6N7X - chains C and R of the 16 polymer chains in the assembly; structure by electron microscopy, 3.60 A resolution.

# Chain C
Molecule: U1 small nuclear ribonucleoprotein A
Source organism: Saccharomyces cerevisiae (strain ATCC 204508 / S288c)
Reference sequence: P32605 (RU1A_YEAST); residue numbers follow UniProt; this construct covers 1-298
Chain sequence (298 residues; row label = number of the first residue in the row):
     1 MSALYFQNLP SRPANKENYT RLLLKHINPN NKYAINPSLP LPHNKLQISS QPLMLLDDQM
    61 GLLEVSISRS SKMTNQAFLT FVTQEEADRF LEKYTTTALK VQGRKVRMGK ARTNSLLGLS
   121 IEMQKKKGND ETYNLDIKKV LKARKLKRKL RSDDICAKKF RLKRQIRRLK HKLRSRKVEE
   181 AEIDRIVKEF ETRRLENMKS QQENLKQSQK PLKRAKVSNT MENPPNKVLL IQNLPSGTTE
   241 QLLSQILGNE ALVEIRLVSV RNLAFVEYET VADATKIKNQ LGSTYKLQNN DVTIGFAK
Unresolved in the structure: 1-2, 46-54, 126-131, 149-298
Swiss-Prot annotation at these positions:
  - mutagenesis: Leu4 (L4I: Sensitive in DMS protection of U1 snRNA; when associated with 6-I-N-7), Phe6 to Gln7 (Sensitive in DMS protection of U1 snRNA; when associated with I-4), Leu63 (L63I: Sensitive in DMS protection of U1 snRNA; when associated with 65-D--L-67), Val65 to Ile67 (Sensitive in DMS protection of U1 snRNA; when associated with I-63), Arg69 to Lys72 (Sensitive in DMS protection of U1 snRNA), Thr74 to Asn75 (Sensitive in DMS protection of U1 snRNA; when associated with 79-V-I-80), Leu79 to Thr80 (Sensitive in DMS protection of U1 snRNA; when associated with 74-R-G-75), Val228 (V228I: Splicing defects; when associated with 230-F--T-232), Leu230 to Gln232 (Splicing defects; when associated with I-228), Val258 to Val260 (Splicing defects), Asn262 to Leu263 (Splicing defects; when associated with F-268), Tyr268 (Y268F: Splicing defects; when associated with 262-D-I-263), 2 further mutagenesis entries in UniProt

# Chain R
Molecule: U1 snRNA
Source organism: Saccharomyces cerevisiae S288c
Sequence (568 nucleotides; row label = number of the first residue in the row):
     1 AUACUUACCU UAAGAUAUCA GAGGAGAUCA AGAAGUCCUA CUGAUCAAAC AUGCGCUUCC
    61 AAUAGUAGAA GGACGUUAAG CAUUUAUCAU UGAACUAUAA UUGUUCAUUG AAGUCAUUGA
   121 UGCAAACUCC UUGGUCACAC ACACAUACGG CGCGGAAGGC GUGUUUGCUG ACGUUUCCAU
   181 UCCCUUGUUU CAAUCAUUGG UUAAUCCCUU GAUUCCUUUG GGGAUUUUUG GGUUAAACUG
   241 AUUUUUGGGG CCCUUUGUUU CUUCUGCCUG GAGAAGUUUG ACACCAAAUU CAAAUUGGUG
   301 UUAGGGGAGC UGGGGCCUUU CAAAAGAGAG CUUUGUAGAG GCAUUCUUUU UGACUACUUU
   361 UCUCUAGCGU GCCAUUUUAG UUUUUGACGG CAGAUUCGAA UGAACUUAAG UUUAUGAUGA
   421 AGGUAUGGCU GUUGAGAUUA UUUGGUCGGG AUUGUAGUUU GAAGAUGUGC UCUUUUGAGC
   481 AGUCUCAACU UUGCUCGUUC CCGUUAUGGG AAAAAUUUUG GAAGGUCUUG GUAGGAACGG
   541 GUGGAUCUUA UAAUUUUUGA UUUAUUUU
Unresolved in the structure: 1-10, 26-32, 40, 98-102, 143-148, 176, 203-235, 290-293, 326-515, 566-568

# How chain C and chain R interact
Pairs across the interface (39; chain C residue first):
  Tyr5(C) with A141(R), base contact; C142(R), stacking on the base
  Gln7(C) with A141(R), base contact
  Arg12(C) with C60(R), base contact; A61(R), salt bridge to the phosphate; G134(R), hydrogen bond to the base; C136(R), base contact
  Pro13(C) with C60(R), phosphate contact
  Ala14(C) with C59(R), phosphate contact
  Asn15(C) with U58(R), hydrogen bond to the phosphate; C59(R), hydrogen bond to the phosphate
  Lys16(C) with G149(R), hydrogen bond to the base
  Asn18(C) with U58(R), phosphate contact; C59(R), hydrogen bond to the phosphate
  Val65(C) with G149(R), base contact
  Ser66(C) with G149(R), base contact
  Ile67(C) with G149(R), hydrogen bond to the sugar
  Ser68(C) with G149(R), sugar contact; G150(R), phosphate contact
  Arg69(C) with G150(R), hydrogen bond to the phosphate
  Ser70(C) with G150(R), sugar contact
  Lys72(C) with A141(R), sugar contact
  Asn75(C) with A139(R), base contact; A141(R), base contact
  Gln76(C) with A141(R), base contact
  Phe78(C) with C142(R), base contact
  Lys100(C) with U66(R), salt bridge to the phosphate; A67(R), hydrogen bond to the sugar
  Gln102(C) with G68(R), hydrogen bond to the sugar
  Gly103(C) with A67(R), sugar contact
  Arg104(C) with A62(R), phosphate contact; U63(R), salt bridge to the phosphate
  Lys105(C) with G65(R), hydrogen bond to the phosphate; U66(R), salt bridge to the phosphate
  Arg107(C) with A64(R), base contact
  Lys110(C) with C142(R), base contact
  Ala111(C) with C142(R), base contact
  Arg112(C) with C142(R), hydrogen bond to the base
  Thr113(C) with C142(R), hydrogen bond to the sugar
Interface residues without a listed pair, chain C (30 interface residues in all): His26, Thr74
Interface residues without a listed pair, chain R (21 interface residues in all): A69, C140, G154

# Overview
The interface between chain C and chain R involves 30 residues on one side and 21 on the other; the contacts
include 12 hydrogen bonds, 4 salt bridges and 1 aromatic stacking contact. Polar contacts include
Arg12(C)-G134(R), Lys16(C)-G149(R) and Arg112(C)-C142(R).
Chain C is U1 small nuclear ribonucleoprotein A (Saccharomyces cerevisiae (strain ATCC 204508 / S288c)) and
chain R is U1 snRNA (Saccharomyces cerevisiae S288c); the structure, S. cerevisiae U1 snRNP, was determined by
electron microscopy.
